3BQU - chains B and D of the 4 polymer chains in the assembly; structure by X-ray diffraction, 3.00 A resolution.

# Chain B
Protein: 2F5 Fab' heavy chain
Organism: Homo sapiens
Notes: antibody fragment or engineered binder
Sequence (235 residues; each row starts with the number of its first residue):
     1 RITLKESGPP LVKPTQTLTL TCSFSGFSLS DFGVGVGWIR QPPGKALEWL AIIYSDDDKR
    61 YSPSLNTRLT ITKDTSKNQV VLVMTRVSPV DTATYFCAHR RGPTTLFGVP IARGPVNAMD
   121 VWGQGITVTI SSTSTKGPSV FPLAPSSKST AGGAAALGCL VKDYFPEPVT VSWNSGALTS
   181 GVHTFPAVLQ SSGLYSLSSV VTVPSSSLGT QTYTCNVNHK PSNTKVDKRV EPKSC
Unresolved in the structure: 112-115, 146-153, 209-213, 232-235
Cystine bridges: Cys22-Cys97, Cys159-Cys215

# Chain D
Protein: 3H6 Fab heavy chain
Organism: Mus musculus
Notes: antibody fragment or engineered binder
Sequence (241 residues; row label = number of the first residue in the row; note: 2 numbers in that range are skipped by the numbering (no residue carries them; nothing is unmodelled there); numbers below 1 keep their minus sign (Met-18 is residue -18)):
   -18 MGWSWIFLFL LSGTAGVHSG VQLQQSGPEL VKPGASVKMS CKASGYSFTD YFMHWVKQSH
    42 GKSLDWIGYI NCYTGATNYS QKFKGKATFT VDTSSNTAYM QFNSLTSEDS AVYYCARTSI
   102 GYGSSPPFPY WGQGTLVTVS AAKTTPPSVY PLAPGS
   140 AAQTNSMVTL GCLVKGYFPE PVTVTWNSGS LSSGVHTFPA VLQSDLYTLS SSVTVPSSPR
   200 PSETVTCNVA HPASSTKVDK KIVPR
Unresolved in the structure: -18 to 0, 140-144
Cystine bridges: Cys22-Cys96, Cys151-Cys206

# Chain B / chain D interface
Contacting residue pairs (18):
  Arg60(B) - Gly102(D)
  Arg60(B) - Tyr103(D)
  Tyr61(B) - Gly102(D)  hydrogen bond (backbone-backbone)
  Pro63(B) - Ile101(D)  hydrophobic
  Asn66(B) - Asp31(D)  hydrogen bond (side chain-backbone)
  Asn66(B) - Phe33(D)
  Asn66(B) - Ile101(D)
  Asn66(B) - Gly102(D)  hydrogen bond (side chain-backbone)
  Asn66(B) - Tyr103(D)
  Asn66(B) - Gly104(D)  hydrogen bond (side chain-backbone)
  Thr67(B) - Thr30(D)  hydrogen bond (side chain-backbone)
  Thr67(B) - Asp31(D)
  Thr67(B) - Tyr32(D)
  Thr67(B) - Asn52(D)  hydrogen bond (backbone-side chain)
  Thr67(B) - Tyr54(D)
  Arg68(B) - Tyr54(D)
  Arg86(B) - Tyr54(D)
  Arg86(B) - Thr55(D)  hydrogen bond
Other interface residues (no listed pair), chain B (8 interface residues in all): Lys59
Other interface residues (no listed pair), chain D (12 interface residues in all): Ser100

# Overview
8 residues of chain B and 12 residues of chain D are in contact; the contacts include 7 hydrogen bonds. Among
the polar pairs are Asn66(B)-Asp31(D), Asn66(B)-Gly102(D) and Asn66(B)-Gly104(D).
Chain B is 2F5 Fab' heavy chain (Homo sapiens) and chain D is 3H6 Fab heavy chain (Mus musculus); the
structure, Crystal Structure of the 2F5 Fab'-3H6 Fab Complex, was determined by X-ray diffraction.
